PDB entry 8ZBS | electron microscopy, 2.96 A resolution | chain A

# Chain A
Molecule: ATP-binding cassette sub-family C member 4
Organism: Homo sapiens
Notes: EC 7.6.2.-, 7.6.2.2, 7.6.2.3
UniProt: O15439 (MRP4_HUMAN); residues 1-1325 here = UniProt positions 1-1325
Amino-acid sequence (1344 residues; numbered -10 to 1333; the number before each row is that of its first residue; numbers below 1 keep their minus sign (Met-10 is residue -10)):
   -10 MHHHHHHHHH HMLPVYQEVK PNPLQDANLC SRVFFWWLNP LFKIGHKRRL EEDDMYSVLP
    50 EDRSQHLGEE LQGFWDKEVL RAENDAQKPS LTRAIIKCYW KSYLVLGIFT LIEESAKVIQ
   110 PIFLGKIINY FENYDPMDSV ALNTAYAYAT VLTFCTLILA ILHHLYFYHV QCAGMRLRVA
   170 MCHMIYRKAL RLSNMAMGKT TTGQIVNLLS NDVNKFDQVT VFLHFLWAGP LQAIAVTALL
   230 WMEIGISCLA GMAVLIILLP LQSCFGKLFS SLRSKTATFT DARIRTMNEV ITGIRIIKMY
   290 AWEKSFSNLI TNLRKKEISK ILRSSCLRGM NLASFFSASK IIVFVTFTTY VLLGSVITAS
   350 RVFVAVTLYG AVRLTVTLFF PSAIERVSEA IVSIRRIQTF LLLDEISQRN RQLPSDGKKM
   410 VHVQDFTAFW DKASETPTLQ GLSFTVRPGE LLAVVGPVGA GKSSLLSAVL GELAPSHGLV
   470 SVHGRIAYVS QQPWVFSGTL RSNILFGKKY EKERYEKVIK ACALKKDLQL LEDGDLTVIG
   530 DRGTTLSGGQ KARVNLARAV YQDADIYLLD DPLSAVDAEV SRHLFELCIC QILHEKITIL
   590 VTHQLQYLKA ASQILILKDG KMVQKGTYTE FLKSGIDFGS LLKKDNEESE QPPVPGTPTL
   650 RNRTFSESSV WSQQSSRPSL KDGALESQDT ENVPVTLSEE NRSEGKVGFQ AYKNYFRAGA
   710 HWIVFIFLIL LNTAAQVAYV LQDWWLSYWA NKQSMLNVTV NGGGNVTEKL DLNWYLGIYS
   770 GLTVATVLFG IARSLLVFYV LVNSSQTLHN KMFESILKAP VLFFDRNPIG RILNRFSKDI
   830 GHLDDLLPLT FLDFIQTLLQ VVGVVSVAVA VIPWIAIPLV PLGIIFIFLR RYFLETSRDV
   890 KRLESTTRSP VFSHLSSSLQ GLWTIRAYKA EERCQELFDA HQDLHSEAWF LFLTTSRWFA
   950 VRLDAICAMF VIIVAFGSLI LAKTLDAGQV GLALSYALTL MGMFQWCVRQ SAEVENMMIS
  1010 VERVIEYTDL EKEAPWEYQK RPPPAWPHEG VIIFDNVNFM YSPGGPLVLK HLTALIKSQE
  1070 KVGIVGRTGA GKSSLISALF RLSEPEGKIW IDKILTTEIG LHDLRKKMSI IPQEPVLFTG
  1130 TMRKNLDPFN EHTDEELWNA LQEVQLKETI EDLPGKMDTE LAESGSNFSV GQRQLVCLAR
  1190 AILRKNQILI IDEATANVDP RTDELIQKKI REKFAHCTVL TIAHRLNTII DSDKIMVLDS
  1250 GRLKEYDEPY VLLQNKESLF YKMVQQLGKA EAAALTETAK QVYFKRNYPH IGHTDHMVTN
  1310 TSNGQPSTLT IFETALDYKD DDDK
Unresolved in the structure: -10 to 8, 634-696, 747-755, 1299-1333
Sequence notes: initiating methionine (-10); expression tag (-9 to 0, 1326-1333)
Ion coordination: Mg2+ site 1: Ser452 (together with AMP-PNP); Mg2+ site 2: Ser1082 (together with AMP-PNP)
Small-molecule neighbours:
  - AMP-PNP (ANP; phosphoaminophosphonic acid-adenylate ester), molecule 1: Trp419, Thr427, Pro446, Val447, Gly448, Ala449, Gly450, Lys451, Ser452, Ser453, Gln480, His592, Trp912
  - AMP-PNP (ANP), molecule 2: Asp814, Tyr1050, Val1057, Arg1076, Thr1077, Gly1078, Ala1079, Gly1080, Lys1081, Ser1082, Ser1083, Gln1122
  - vincristine (R1Q): Gln251, Asn320, Leu321, Phe324, Leu367, Leu835, Leu838, Thr839, Asp842, Trp995, Arg998, Gln999, Glu1002
Curated features (UniProtKB/Swiss-Prot):
  - motif: Glu1322 to Leu1325 (PDZ-binding)
  - binding site (ATP): Gly445 to Ser452, Gly1075 to Ser1082
  - modified residue: Thr646 (Phosphothreonine), Thr648 (Phosphothreonine), Ser664 (Phosphoserine), Ser668 (Phosphoserine)
  - glycosylation (N-linked (GlcNAc...) asparagine): Asn746, Asn754
  - natural variant: Gly187 (G187W: Transport properties comparable to wild-type), Lys304 (K304N: Transport properties comparable to wild-type), Gly487 (G487E: Transport properties comparable to wild-type), Tyr556 (Y556C: 40% reduced expression level compared to wild-type), Glu757 (E757K: 10% reduced expression level compared to wild-type), Val776 (V776I: 20% reduced expression level compared to wild-type), Arg820 (R820I: Transport properties comparable to wild-type), Val854 (V854F: Transport properties comparable to wild-type), Ile866 (I866V: Transport properties comparable to wild-type), Thr1142 (T1142M: 10% reduced expression level compared to wild-type)
  - mutagenesis: Asn746 (N746Q: Does not affect plasma membrane localization; 1.5 fold increase in PEG2 transport; does not affect estradiol 17-beta-D-glucuronide transport), Asn754 (N754Q: Does not affect plasma membrane localization; PEG2 transport is decreased by 50%; does not affect estradiol 17-beta-D-glucuronide transport)

# Overview
Bound to chain A: vincristine and AMP-PNP. Curated annotation (UniProt) lists 16 ATP-binding residues and 2
mutagenesis sites.
Chain A is ATP-binding cassette sub-family C member 4 (Homo sapiens); the structure, Cryo-EM structure of
nanodisc-reconstituted wildtype human MRP4 (in complex with vincristine), was determined by electron
microscopy, deposited together with 8ZBT and 8ZBU.
